Entry 2GJL (X-ray diffraction, 2.00 A resolution); this record covers chain A.

# Chain A
Protein: hypothetical protein PA1024
From: Pseudomonas aeruginosa PAO1
Notes: EC 1.13.11.32
Reference sequence: Q9I4V0 (Q9I4V0_PSEAE); numbering as in UniProt (aligned over 1-328)
Sequence (328 residues; each row starts with the number of its first residue):
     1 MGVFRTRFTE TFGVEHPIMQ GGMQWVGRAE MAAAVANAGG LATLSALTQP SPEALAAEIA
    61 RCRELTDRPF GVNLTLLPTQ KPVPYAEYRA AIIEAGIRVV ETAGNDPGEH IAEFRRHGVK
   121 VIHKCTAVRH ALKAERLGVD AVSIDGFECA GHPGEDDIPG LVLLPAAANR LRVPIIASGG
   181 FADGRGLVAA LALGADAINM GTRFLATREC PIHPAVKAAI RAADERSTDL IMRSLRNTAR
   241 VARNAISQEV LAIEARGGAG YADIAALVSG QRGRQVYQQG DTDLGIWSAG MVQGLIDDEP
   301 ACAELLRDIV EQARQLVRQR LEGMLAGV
Disordered / not traced: 1-2, 327-328
Ligand contacts: FMN (flavin mononucleotide): Gly-21, Gly-22, Met-23, Gln-24, Val-26, Asn-73, Thr-75, Ala-103, Lys-124, Asp-145, Glu-148, Cys-149, Ala-150, Ser-178, Gly-179, Gly-180, Phe-181, Asn-199, Met-200, Gly-201, Thr-202, Leu-205, Tyr-277, Ser-288, Ala-289, Gly-290, Val-292
Curated features (UniProtKB/Swiss-Prot):
  - binding site (FMN): Gly-22 to Gln-24, Thr-75, Lys-124, Ala-150, Ser-178 to Gly-180, Gly-201, Thr-202

# Summary
Bound to chain A: flavin mononucleotide. From UniProt: 11 FMN-binding residues.
Chain A is hypothetical protein PA1024 (Pseudomonas aeruginosa PAO1); the structure, Crystal Structure of
2-nitropropane dioxygenase, was determined by X-ray diffraction (same publication as 2GJN).
